Entry 1M8W (X-ray diffraction, 2.20 A resolution); this record covers chains E and A of the 3 polymer chains in the assembly.

== Chain E ==
Molecule: 8-nt RNA strand
Sequence (8 nucleotides; each row starts with the number of its first residue):
     2 UUGUCCAG

== Chain A ==
Protein: Pumilio 1
Source organism: Homo sapiens
Notes: fragment: Pumilio-homology domain, Residues 828-1176
Reference sequence: Q14671 (PUM1_HUMAN); numbering as in UniProt (aligned over 828-1176)
Chain sequence (349 residues; row label = number of the first residue in the row):
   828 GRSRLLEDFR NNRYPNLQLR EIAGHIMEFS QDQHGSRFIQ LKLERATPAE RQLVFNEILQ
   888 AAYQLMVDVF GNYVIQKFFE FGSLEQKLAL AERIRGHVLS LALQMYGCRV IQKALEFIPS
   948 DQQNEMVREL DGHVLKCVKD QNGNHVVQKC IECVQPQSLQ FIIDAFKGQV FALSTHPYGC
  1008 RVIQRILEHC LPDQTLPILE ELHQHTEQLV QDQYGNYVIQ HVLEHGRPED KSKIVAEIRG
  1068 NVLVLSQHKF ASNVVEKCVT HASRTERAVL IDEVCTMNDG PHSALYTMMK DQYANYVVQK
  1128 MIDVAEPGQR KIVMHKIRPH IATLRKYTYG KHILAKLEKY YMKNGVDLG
Unresolved in the structure: 1168-1176
UniProt features mapped onto this chain:
  - region: Ser-863 to Gln-867 (Adenine-nucleotide binding in RNA target), Asn-899 to Gln-903 (Uracil-nucleotide binding in RNA target), Cys-935 to Gln-939 (Adenine-nucleotide binding in RNA target), Asn-971 to Gln-975 (Non-specific-nucleotide binding in RNA target), Cys-1007 to Gln-1011 (Adenine-nucleotide binding in RNA target), Asn-1043 to Gln-1047 (Uracil-nucleotide binding in RNA target), Ser-1079 to Glu-1083 (Guanine-nucleotide binding in RNA target), Asn-1122 to Gln-1126 (Uracil-nucleotide binding in RNA target)
  - natural variant: Thr-1033 (T1033S: In SCA47), Arg-1137 (R1137W: In SCA47), Arg-1145 (R1145W: In NEDMSF)
  - mutagenesis: Ser-863 to Gln-867 (B and inds cytosine-nucleotide in RNA target), Asn-899 to Gln-903 (Specifically binds cytosine-nucleotide in RNA target), Cys-935 to Gln-939 (Specifically binds cytosine-nucleotide in RNA target), Asn-971 to Gln-975 (Specifically binds cytosine-nucleotide in RNA target), Cys-1007 to Gln-1011 (Specifically binds cytosine-nucleotide in RNA target; Specifically binds guanine-nucleotide in RNA target), Cys-1007 (C1007N: Specifically binds uracil-nucleotide in RNA target), Asn-1043 to Gln-1047 (Specifically binds cytosine-nucleotide in RNA target), Asn-1043 to Tyr-1044 (Changes the specificity for RNA; when associated with E-1047), Gln-1047 (Q1047E: Changes the specificity for RNA; when associated with 1043-SN-1044), Ser-1079 to Glu-1083 (Specifically binds cytosine-nucleotide in RNA target), Asn-1122 to Gln-1126 (Specifically binds cytosine-nucleotide in RNA target)
Reported in the primary citation:
  - binding site for the 8-nt RNA strand (chain E): Asn-899, Gln-903
  - binding site for the 8-nt RNA strand: Asn-899, Gln-903

== How chain E and chain A interact ==
Pairs across the interface (33):
  U3(E) / Gln-1119(A)  base contact
  U3(E) / Asn-1122(A)  hydrogen bond to the base
  U3(E) / Tyr-1123(A)  hydrogen bond to the base
  U3(E) / Gln-1126(A)  hydrogen bond to the base
  U3(E) / Tyr-1156(A)  base contact
  U3(E) / His-1159(A)  hydrogen bond to the sugar
  G4(E) / Lys-1076(A)  sugar contact
  G4(E) / Ser-1079(A)  hydrogen bond to the base
  G4(E) / Asn-1080(A)  hydrogen bond to the base
  G4(E) / Glu-1083(A)  hydrogen bond to the base
  G4(E) / Tyr-1120(A)  sugar contact
  G4(E) / Tyr-1123(A)  base contact
  U5(E) / Gln-1040(A)  base contact
  U5(E) / Asn-1043(A)  hydrogen bond to the base
  U5(E) / Tyr-1044(A)  hydrogen bond to the base
  U5(E) / Gln-1047(A)  hydrogen bond to the base
  U5(E) / Lys-1076(A)  sugar contact
  U5(E) / Phe-1077(A)  base contact
  U5(E) / Asn-1080(A)  base contact
  C6(E) / Arg-1008(A)  hydrogen bond to the base
  C6(E) / Tyr-1041(A)  sugar contact
  C6(E) / Tyr-1044(A)  base contact
  C7(E) / His-972(A)  hydrogen bond to the base
  C7(E) / Gln-975(A)  hydrogen bond to the base
  C7(E) / Arg-1008(A)  hydrogen bond to the sugar
  A8(E) / Cys-935(A)  base contact
  A8(E) / Arg-936(A)  hydrogen bond to the base
  A8(E) / Gln-939(A)  hydrogen bond to the base
  A8(E) / His-972(A)  hydrogen bond to the base
  G9(E) / Asn-899(A)  base contact
  G9(E) / Tyr-900(A)  base contact
  G9(E) / Gln-903(A)  hydrogen bond to the base
  G9(E) / Arg-936(A)  salt bridge to the phosphate
Interface residues without a listed pair, chain A (29 interface residues in all): Tyr-933, Asn-971, Cys-1007

== Overview ==
The interface between chain E and chain A involves 7 residues on one side and 29 on the other, with 18
hydrogen bonds and 1 salt bridge. Among the polar pairs are U3(E)/Asn-1122(A), U3(E)/Tyr-1123(A) and
U3(E)/Gln-1126(A). The paper reports a binding site for the 8-nt RNA strand (chain E) at Asn-899(A) and
Gln-903(A); a binding site for the 8-nt RNA strand at Asn-899(A) and Gln-903(A).
Chain E is an 8-nt RNA strand and chain A is Pumilio 1 (Homo sapiens); the structure, Crystal structure of the
pumilio-homology domain from human PUMILIO1 in complex with NRE1-19 RNA, was determined by X-ray diffraction
(same publication as 1M8X and 1M8Y).
